Entry 4O4I (X-ray diffraction, 2.40 A resolution); this record covers chains A and F of the 6 polymer chains in the assembly.

Chain A:
Name: Tubulin alpha-1B chain
Source organism: Bos taurus
UniProtKB: P81947 (TBA1B_BOVIN); residue numbers follow UniProt; this construct covers 1-451
Sequence (451 residues; numbered 1 to 451; the number before each row is that of its first residue):
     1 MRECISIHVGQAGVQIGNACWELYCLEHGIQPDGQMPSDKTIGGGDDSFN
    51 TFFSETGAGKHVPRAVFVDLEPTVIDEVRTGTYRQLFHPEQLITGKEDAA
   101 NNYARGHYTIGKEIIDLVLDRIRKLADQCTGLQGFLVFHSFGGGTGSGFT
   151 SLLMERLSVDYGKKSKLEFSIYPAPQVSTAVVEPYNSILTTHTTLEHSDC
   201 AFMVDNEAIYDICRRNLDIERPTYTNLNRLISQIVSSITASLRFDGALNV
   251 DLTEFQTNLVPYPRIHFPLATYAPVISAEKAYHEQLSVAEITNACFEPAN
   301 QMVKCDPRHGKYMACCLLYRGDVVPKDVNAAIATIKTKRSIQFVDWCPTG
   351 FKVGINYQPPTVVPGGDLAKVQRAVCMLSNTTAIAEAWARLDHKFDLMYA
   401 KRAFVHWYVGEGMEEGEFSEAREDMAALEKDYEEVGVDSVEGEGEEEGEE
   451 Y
Disordered / not traced: 438-451
Metal / ion sites: Ca2+: Asp39, Thr41, Gly44, Glu55
Ligand contacts: GTP (guanosine-5'-triphosphate): Gly10, Gln11, Ala12, Gln15, Ile16, Asp69, Asp98, Ala99, Ala100, Asn101, Asn102, Ser140, Gly142, Gly143, Gly144, Thr145, Gly146, Ile171, Pro173, Val177, Ser178, Thr179, Glu183, Asn206, Tyr224, Leu227, Asn228, Ile231

Chain F:
Name: Tubulin-tyrosine ligase
Source organism: Gallus gallus
UniProtKB: E1BQ43 (E1BQ43_CHICK); residue numbers follow UniProt; this construct covers 1-378
Sequence (384 residues; numbered 1 to 384; the number before each row is that of its first residue):
     1 MYTFVVRDENSSVYAEVSRLLLATGQWKRLRKDNPRFNLMLGERNRLPFG
    51 RLGHEPGLVQLVNYYRGADKLCRKASLVKLIKTSPELSESCTWFPESYVI
   101 YPTNLKTPVAPAQNGIRHLINNTRTDEREVFLAAYNRRREGREGNVWIAK
   151 SSAGAKGEGILISSEASELLDFIDEQGQVHVIQKYLEKPLLLEPGHRKFD
   201 IRSWVLVDHLYNIYLYREGVLRTSSEPYNSANFQDKTCHLTNHCIQKEYS
   251 KNYGRYEEGNEMFFEEFNQYLMDALNTTLENSILLQIKHIIRSCLMCIEP
   301 AISTKHLHYQSFQLFGFDFMVDEELKVWLIEVNGAPACAQKLYAELCQGI
   351 VDVAISSVFPLADTGQKTSQPTSIFIKLHHHHHH
Disordered / not traced: 106-124, 363-370, 379-384
Sequence notes: expression tag (379-384)
Metal / ion sites: Mg2+: Asp318 (together with AMP-PCP)
Ligand contacts: AMP-PCP (ACP; phosphomethylphosphonic acid adenylate ester): Lys74, Pro95, Ile148, Lys150, Lys156, Ile160, Gln183, Lys184, Tyr185, Leu186, Lys198, Asp200, His239, Leu240, Thr241, Asn242, Asp318, Met320, Ile330, Glu331, Asn333

How chain A and chain F interact:
Pairs across the interface (21; chain A residue first):
  Gln176(A) - Pro56(F)
  Glu207(A) - His54(F)  salt bridge
  Glu297(A) - His306(F)
  Pro298(A) - Leu307(F)  hydrophobic
  Lys304(A) - His54(F)
  Lys304(A) - His308(F)
  Cys305(A) - His308(F)
  Asp306(A) - Arg66(F)
  Asp306(A) - Leu307(F)
  Arg308(A) - Pro300(F)  hydrogen bond (side chain-backbone)
  Arg308(A) - Ala301(F)  hydrogen bond (side chain-backbone)
  Arg308(A) - Ile302(F)
  Arg308(A) - Ser303(F)  hydrogen bond (side chain-backbone)
  His309(A) - Arg66(F)  hydrogen bond (side chain-backbone)
  His309(A) - Gly67(F)
  His309(A) - Ala301(F)
  Glu386(A) - Gly50(F)
  Glu386(A) - Arg66(F)  salt bridge
  Arg390(A) - Gly50(F)
  Arg390(A) - His54(F)  hydrogen bond
  His393(A) - Arg51(F)
Also at the interface, not in a pair above, chain A (14 interface residues in all): Lys338, Glu433
Also at the interface, not in a pair above, chain F (15 interface residues in all): Arg46, Gly53

Summary:
Chain A and chain F form an interface of 14 and 15 residues respectively; the contacts include 5 hydrogen
bonds and 2 salt bridges. Polar pairs include Glu207(A)-His54(F), Glu386(A)-Arg66(F) and Arg308(A)-Pro300(F).
Bound to chain A: GTP. Bound to chain F: AMP-PCP.
Here chain A is Tubulin alpha-1B chain (Bos taurus) and chain F is Tubulin-tyrosine ligase (Gallus gallus).
Entry 4O4I (Tubulin-Laulimalide-Epothilone A complex) was determined by X-ray diffraction together with 4O4J,
4O4L and 4O4H from the same study.
